PDB entry 2OYM | X-ray diffraction, 1.86 A resolution | chain A

== Chain A ==
Name: Endoglycoceramidase II
From: Rhodococcus sp
Notes: EC 3.2.1.123
Reference sequence: O33853 (O33853_RHOSO); residue numbers follow UniProt; this construct covers 31-490
Amino-acid sequence (481 residues; numbered 10 to 490; the number before each row is that of its first residue):
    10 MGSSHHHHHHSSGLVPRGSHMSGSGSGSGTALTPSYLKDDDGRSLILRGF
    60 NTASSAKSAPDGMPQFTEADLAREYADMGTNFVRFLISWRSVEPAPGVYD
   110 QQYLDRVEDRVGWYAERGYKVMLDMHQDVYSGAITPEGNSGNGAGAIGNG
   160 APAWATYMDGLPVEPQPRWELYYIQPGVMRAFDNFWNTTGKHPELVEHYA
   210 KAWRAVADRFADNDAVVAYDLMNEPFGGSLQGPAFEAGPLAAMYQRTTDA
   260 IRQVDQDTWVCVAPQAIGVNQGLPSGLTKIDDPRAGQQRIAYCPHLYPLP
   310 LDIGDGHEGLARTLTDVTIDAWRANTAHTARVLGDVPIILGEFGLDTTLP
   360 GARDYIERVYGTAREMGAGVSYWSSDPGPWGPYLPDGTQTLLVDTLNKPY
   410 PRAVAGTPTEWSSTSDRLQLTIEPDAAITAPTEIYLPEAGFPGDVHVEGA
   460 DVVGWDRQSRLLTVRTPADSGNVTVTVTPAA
Unresolved in the structure: 10-42, 145-154, 312-315
Construct notes: expression tag (10-30)
Metal / ion sites: Na+: Asn-222, Val-225
Ligand contacts: MNI (n-{[(2R,3R,4R,5R)-3,4-dihydroxy-5-(hydroxymethyl)pyrrolidin-2-yl]methyl}-4-(dimethylamino)benzamide): Lys-66, His-135, Asp-137, Trp-178, Glu-179, Tyr-182, Asn-232, Glu-233, Phe-235, Ala-275, Ile-276, Asn-279, His-304, Tyr-306, Asp-311, Glu-351, Trp-382

== In short ==
Bound to chain A: compound MNI. Asn-222 and Val-225 form the Na+ site.
Chain A is Endoglycoceramidase II (Rhodococcus sp); the structure, Endo-glycoceramidase II from Rhodococcus
sp.: five-membered iminocyclitol complex, was determined by X-ray diffraction together with 2OYK and 2OYL from
the same study.
